Entry 5I2N (X-ray diffraction, 2.12 A resolution); this record covers chains A and B.

== Chain A ==
Molecule: Glutamate receptor ionotropic, NMDA 2A
Source organism: Homo sapiens
Notes: fragment: GT linker
Reference sequence: Q12879 (NMDE1_HUMAN), isoform Q12879-2; the construct has insertions or renumbered stretches relative to UniProt, so the offset changes along the chain: 3-141 = UniProt 401-539; 144-285 = UniProt 661-802
Chain sequence (285 residues; numbered 1 to 285; the number before each row is that of its first residue):
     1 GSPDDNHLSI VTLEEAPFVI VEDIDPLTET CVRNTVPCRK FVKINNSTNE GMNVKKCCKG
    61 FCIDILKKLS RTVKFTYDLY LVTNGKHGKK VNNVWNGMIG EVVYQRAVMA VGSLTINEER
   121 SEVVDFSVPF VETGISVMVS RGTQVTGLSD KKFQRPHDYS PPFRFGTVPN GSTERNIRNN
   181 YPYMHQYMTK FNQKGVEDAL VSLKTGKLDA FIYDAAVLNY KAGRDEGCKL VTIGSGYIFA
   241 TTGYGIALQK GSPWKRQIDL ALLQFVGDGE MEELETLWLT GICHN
Not modelled in the structure: 1-4, 27-28, 284-285
Sequence notes: expression tag (1-2); linker (142-143)
Disulfides: Cys31-Cys57, Cys38-Cys58, Cys228-Cys283
Small-molecule neighbours:
  - 67J (N-ethyl-7-{[2-fluoro-3-(trifluoromethyl)phenyl]methyl}-2-methyl-5-oxo-5H-[1,3]thiazolo[3,2-a]pyrimidine-3-carboxamide): Ile116, Val128, Pro129, Phe130, Val131, Glu132, Thr241, Thr242, Gly243, Leu262, Leu263, Val266, Met271
  - glutamic acid (GLU): His87, Ser113, Leu114, Thr115, Arg120, Gly171, Ser172, Thr173, Tyr213, Asp214, Tyr244
Curated features (UniProtKB/Swiss-Prot):
  - binding site (L-glutamate): Ser113, Thr115, Arg120, Ser172, Thr173, Asp214
  - glycosylation (N-linked (GlcNAc...) asparagine): Asn45, Asn46, Asn170

== Chain B ==
Molecule: Glutamate receptor ionotropic, NMDA 1
Source organism: Homo sapiens
Notes: fragment: GT linker
Reference sequence: Q05586 (NMDZ1_HUMAN), isoform Q05586-5; the construct has insertions or renumbered stretches relative to UniProt, so the offset changes along the chain: 3-153 = UniProt 415-565; 156-293 = UniProt 684-821
Chain sequence (293 residues; row label = number of the first residue in the row):
     1 GSMSTRLKIV TIHQEPFVYV KPTLSDGTCK EEFTVNGDPV KKVICTGPND TSPGSPRHTV
    61 PQCCYGFCID LLIKLARTMN FTYEVHLVAD GKFGTQERVN NSNKKEWNGM MGELLSGQAD
   121 MIVAPLTINN ERAQYIEFSK PFKYQGLTIL VKKGTRITGI NDPRLRNPSD KFIYATVKQS
   181 SVDIYFRRQV ELSTMYRHME KHNYESAAEA IQAVRDNKLH AFIWDSAVLE FEASQKCDLV
   241 TTGELFFRSG FGIGMRKDSP WKQNVSLSIL KSHENGFMED LDKTWVRYQE CDS
Not modelled in the structure: 1-2, 100-102, 288-293
Sequence notes: expression tag (1-2); linker (154-155)
Disulfides: Cys29-Cys63, Cys45-Cys64
Small-molecule neighbours:
  - 67J (N-ethyl-7-{[2-fluoro-3-(trifluoromethyl)phenyl]methyl}-2-methyl-5-oxo-5H-[1,3]thiazolo[3,2-a]pyrimidine-3-carboxamide): Lys140, Pro141, Tyr144, Arg248, Ser249, Gly250, Leu270, His273
  - glycine (GLY): Phe93, Pro125, Leu126, Thr127, Arg132, Ser180, Ser181, Trp224, Asp225, Phe251

== Interface between chain A and chain B ==
Pairs across the interface (36):
  Ile116(A) with Leu270(B), hydrophobic
  Asn117(A) with Glu274(B)
  Glu118(A) with Leu267(B); Lys271(B), salt bridge; Glu274(B), hydrogen bond (backbone-side chain)
  Ser121(A) with Gln263(B), hydrogen bond (backbone-side chain); Leu267(B); Leu270(B)
  Phe126(A) with Lys140(B), hydrogen bond (backbone-side chain)
  Ser127(A) with Lys140(B), hydrogen bond (backbone-side chain)
  Pro129(A) with Pro141(B)
  Glu132(A) with Tyr144(B)
  Asn176(A) with Glu274(B), hydrogen bond (side chain-backbone)
  Asn180(A) with Glu274(B), hydrogen bond (side chain-backbone); Asn275(B)
  Tyr237(A) with Glu279(B), hydrogen bond; Arg287(B), hydrogen bond
  Phe239(A) with Glu279(B)
  Ala240(A) with His273(B)
  Thr241(A) with His273(B)
  Lys250(A) with Gln263(B)
  Arg256(A) with Gln134(B)
  Leu260(A) with Asn130(B), hydrogen bond (backbone-side chain); Ala133(B), hydrophobic; Gln134(B)
  Leu263(A) with Ile128(B), hydrophobic; Asn130(B); Ala133(B), hydrophobic
  Gln264(A) with Asn130(B); Arg188(B), hydrogen bond (backbone-side chain)
  Val266(A) with Arg248(B)
  Gly267(A) with Tyr185(B); Arg188(B); Gln189(B), hydrogen bond (backbone-side chain)
  Asp268(A) with Arg188(B), salt bridge; Gln189(B)
Interface residues without a listed pair, chain A (24 interface residues in all): Glu122, Val128
Interface residues without a listed pair, chain B (23 interface residues in all): Asn129, Phe247, Lys257

== Summary ==
24 residues of chain A and 23 residues of chain B are in contact, with 11 hydrogen bonds and 2 salt bridges.
Among the polar pairs are Glu118(A)-Lys271(B), Asp268(A)-Arg188(B) and Glu118(A)-Glu274(B). Compound 67J is
bound between chain A and chain B.
Chain A is Glutamate receptor ionotropic, NMDA 2A and chain B is Glutamate receptor ionotropic, NMDA 1, both
from Homo sapiens; the structure, Structure of the human GluN1/GluN2A LBD in complex with
N-ethyl-7-{[2-fluoro-3-(trifluoromethyl)phenyl]methyl}-2-methyl-5-oxo-5H-[1,3]thiazolo[3,2-a]pyrimidine-3-carboxamide
(compound 29), was determined by X-ray diffraction together with 5KDT and 5I2K from the same study.
